PDB entry 2HBZ | X-ray diffraction, 1.90 A resolution | chains A and B of the 3 polymer chains in the assembly

[Chain A]
Molecule: Caspase-1
From: Homo sapiens
Notes: EC 3.4.22.36; fragment: P20 Subunit, Residues 120-297
Reference sequence: P29466 (CASP1_HUMAN); numbering as in UniProt (aligned over 120-297)
Chain sequence (178 residues; row label = number of the first residue in the row):
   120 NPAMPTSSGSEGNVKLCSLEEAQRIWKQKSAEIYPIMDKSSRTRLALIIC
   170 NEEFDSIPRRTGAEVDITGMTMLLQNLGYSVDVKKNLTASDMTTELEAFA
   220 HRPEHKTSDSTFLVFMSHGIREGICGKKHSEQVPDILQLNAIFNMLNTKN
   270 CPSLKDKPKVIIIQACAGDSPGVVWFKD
Unresolved in the structure: 120-131, 146-148
Sequence notes: engineered mutation A286 (Arg in P29466)
Curated features (UniProtKB/Swiss-Prot):
  - active site: H237, C285
  - cross-link: K134 (Glycyl lysine isopeptide (Lys-Gly) (interchain with G-Cter in ubiquitin))
Reported in the primary citation:
  - catalytic residues: C285 (citing earlier work)
  - mutagenesis - R286A: decreased catalytic activity

[Chain B]
Molecule: Caspase-1
From: Homo sapiens
Notes: EC 3.4.22.36; fragment: P10 Subunit, Residues 317-404
Reference sequence: P29466 (CASP1_HUMAN); numbering as in UniProt (aligned over 317-404)
Chain sequence (88 residues; each row starts with the number of its first residue):
   317 AIKKAHIEKDFIAFCSSTPDNVSWRHPTMGSVFIGRLIEHMQEYACSCDV
   367 EEIFRKVRFSFEQPDGRAQMPTTARVTLTRCFYLFPGH
Unresolved in the structure: 317
Sequence notes: engineered mutation A390 (Glu in P29466)
Reported in the primary citation:
  - mutagenesis - E390A (460-fold): decreased catalytic activity

[Chain A / chain B interface]
Contacting residue pairs (127; chain A residue first):
  N132(A) with Q358(B), hydrogen bond
  V133(A) with M357(B); Q358(B); P402(B), hydrophobic
  K134(A) with Q358(B), hydrogen bond (backbone-backbone); E359(B), salt bridge; C362(B); P402(B)
  L135(A) with C362(B); P402(B); G403(B)
  C136(A) with C362(B), hydrogen bond (side chain-backbone); P402(B), hydrogen bond (backbone-backbone); H404(B), hydrogen bond (backbone-side chain)
  S137(A) with H404(B)
  E140(A) with C362(B)
  A141(A) with F401(B), hydrophobic; H404(B)
  I144(A) with C362(B); Y399(B), hydrophobic; F401(B), hydrophobic
  W145(A) with F401(B)
  A150(A) with R396(B)
  E151(A) with R396(B); C397(B), hydrogen bond (backbone-backbone)
  I152(A) with R396(B); C397(B); Y399(B), hydrophobic
  Y153(A) with D326(B), hydrogen bond; L394(B); T395(B), hydrogen bond (side chain-backbone); R396(B); C397(B), hydrogen bond (backbone-backbone); F398(B), hydrophobic
  I155(A) with Y399(B); F401(B), hydrophobic
  K158(A) with H404(B)
  R161(A) with H404(B), hydrogen bond (side chain-backbone)
  R179(A) with R341(B); S347(B)
  T180(A) with R341(B), hydrogen bond (backbone-side chain); H342(B); P343(B)
  G181(A) with P343(B), hydrogen bond (backbone-backbone); G346(B)
  V184(A) with T344(B); M345(B)
  D185(A) with G346(B); S347(B), hydrogen bond; I350(B)
  G188(A) with I354(B)
  M189(A) with I350(B), hydrophobic; L353(B), hydrophobic; I354(B), hydrophobic
  L192(A) with I354(B), hydrophobic; M357(B), hydrophobic
  L196(A) with M357(B), hydrophobic; L400(B), hydrophobic
  Y198(A) with F398(B); L400(B)
  S229(A) with F398(B)
  R240(A) with P335(B); D336(B), salt bridge
  N259(A) with R391(B), hydrogen bond
  F262(A) with E324(B); F327(B); A329(B), hydrophobic; R391(B)
  L265(A) with F327(B)
  N266(A) with I323(B); F327(B)
  T267(A) with H322(B), hydrogen bond (side chain-backbone); I323(B), hydrogen bond (backbone-backbone)
  K268(A) with I323(B)
  K274(A) with A321(B)
  D275(A) with K325(B), salt bridge; D326(B)
  K276(A) with D326(B)
  P277(A) with D326(B); F398(B), hydrophobic
  K278(A) with K325(B), hydrogen bond (side chain-backbone); D326(B), hydrogen bond (backbone-backbone); F327(B); I328(B), hydrogen bond (backbone-backbone)
  V279(A) with I328(B); F370(B), hydrophobic; F398(B), hydrophobic
  I280(A) with I328(B), hydrogen bond (backbone-backbone); A329(B); F330(B), hydrogen bond (backbone-backbone)
  I281(A) with F330(B); F349(B), hydrophobic; L353(B), hydrophobic; F370(B), hydrophobic
  I282(A) with F330(B), hydrogen bond (backbone-backbone); C331(B); S332(B), hydrogen bond (backbone-backbone); F349(B)
  Q283(A) with S332(B); S339(B); W340(B); S347(B); F349(B); I350(B)
  A284(A) with S332(B), hydrogen bond (backbone-side chain); S333(B); S339(B), hydrogen bond (backbone-side chain)
  C285(A) with N337(B); V338(B), hydrophobic; S339(B), hydrogen bond (side chain-backbone)
  A286(A) with S333(B); T334(B); P335(B), hydrophobic; D336(B), hydrogen bond (backbone-backbone); N337(B), hydrogen bond (backbone-backbone)
  G287(A) with D336(B); N337(B); V338(B)
  D288(A) with D336(B), hydrogen bond (backbone-backbone); V338(B)
  S289(A) with D336(B), hydrogen bond (backbone-backbone); N337(B), hydrogen bond; V338(B), hydrogen bond (backbone-backbone)
  P290(A) with V338(B), hydrophobic; A384(B)
  G291(A) with N337(B)
  V292(A) with A384(B), hydrophobic
Interface residues without a listed pair, chain A (62 interface residues in all): L138, R163, R178, F231, M235, H237, L258, N263
Interface residues without a listed pair, chain B (52 interface residues in all): A361, S363, T393

[Overview]
The interface between chain A and chain B involves 62 residues on one side and 52 on the other, with 32
hydrogen bonds and 3 salt bridges. Polar contacts include K134(A)-E359(B), R240(A)-D336(B) and
D275(A)-K325(B). From the paper: the catalytic residue C285(A); R286A of chain A reduces catalytic activity.
Chain A is Caspase-1 and chain B is Caspase-1, both from Homo sapiens; the structure, Crystal structure of
human caspase-1 (Arg286->Ala, Glu390->Ala) in complex with
3-[2-(2-benzyloxycarbonylamino-3-methyl-butyrylamino)-propionylamino]-4-oxo-pentanoic acid (z-VAD-FMK), was
determined by X-ray diffraction together with 2HBQ, 2HBR, 2HBY, 2H48 and 2FQQ from the same study.
